2J6F - chains A and C; structure by X-ray diffraction, 1.70 A resolution.

Chain A:
Name: CD2-associated protein
From: Homo sapiens
Notes: fragment: sh3, residues 1-62
UniProt: Q9Y5K6 (CD2AP_HUMAN); residues 1-62 here = UniProt positions 1-62
Chain sequence (62 residues; row label = number of the first residue in the row):
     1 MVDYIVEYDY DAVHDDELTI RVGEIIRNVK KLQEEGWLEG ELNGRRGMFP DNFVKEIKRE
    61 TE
Unresolved in the structure: 1, 60-62
Swiss-Prot annotation at these positions:
  - cross-link: K58 (Glycyl lysine isopeptide (Lys-Gly) (interchain with G-Cter in SUMO2))
What the authors report for this chain:
  - specificity-determining residues: E35
  - self-association interface (contacts with another copy of this molecule); pairs are residue here / residue on that copy: E35-E35
  - specificity-determining residues: E34 (proposed by the authors, not directly observed)

Chain C:
Name: E3 ubiquitin-protein ligase cbl-B
Notes: EC 6.3.2.-; fragment: peptide, residues 902-912
UniProt: Q13191 (CBLB_HUMAN); numbering as in UniProt (aligned over 902-912)
Chain sequence (11 residues; each row starts with the number of its first residue):
   902 PARPPKPRPR R
Unresolved in the structure: 902-904
Swiss-Prot annotation at these positions:
  - mutagenesis: R904 (R904A: No effect on interaction with CD2AP. Reduced interaction with SH3KBP1. Strongly reduced interaction with SH3KBP1; when associated with A-911), K907 (K907A: No effect on interaction with SH3KBP1. Reduced interaction with CD2AP. Strongly reduced interaction with CD2AP; when associated with A-911), R911 (R911A: Reduced interaction with CD2AP and with SH3KBP1. Strongly reduced interaction with CD2AP; when associated with A-907. Strongly reduced interaction with SH3KBP1; when associated with A-904)
What the authors report for this chain:
  - mutagenesis - R904A: unchanged binding to GST-CMSA
  - mutagenesis - K907A: unchanged binding to GST-CIN85A
  - mutagenesis - R904A: decreased binding to GST-CIN85A
  - mutagenesis - P908A: unchanged binding to CD2-associated protein (chain A) (proposed by the authors, not directly observed)

Chain A / chain C interface:
Residue-residue contacts (18; chain A residue first):
  Y8(A) with R912(C), hydrogen bond
  Y10(A) with P910(C), hydrophobic
  H14(A) with P905(C); K907(C)
  D16(A) with K907(C), salt bridge
  E17(A) with K907(C), salt bridge
  E34(A) with K907(C)
  E35(A) with R909(C), salt bridge
  G36(A) with R909(C)
  W37(A) with K907(C); P908(C), hydrogen bond (side chain-backbone); P910(C)
  M48(A) with K907(C)
  P50(A) with P910(C), hydrophobic
  N52(A) with P910(C), hydrogen bond (side chain-backbone); R912(C), hydrogen bond (backbone-side chain)
  F53(A) with P910(C); R911(C)
Also at the interface, not in a pair above, chain A (14 interface residues in all): E7
Also at the interface, not in a pair above, chain C (8 interface residues in all): P906
Interface features reported in the paper:
  - pairs named by the authors: D16(A)-K907(C) (hydrogen bond), E17(A)-K907(C) (hydrogen bond), W37(A)-P908(C), N52(A)-P910(C) (backbone contact)
  - interface residues, chain C: P910(C)
  - hot spots on chain C (mutagenesis) - K907A: decreased binding to CD2-associated protein (chain A)
  - hot spots on chain C (mutagenesis) - K907A/R911A: abolished binding to CD2-associated protein (chain A)

In short:
14 residues of chain A face 8 of chain C across their interface; the contacts include 4 hydrogen bonds and 3
salt bridges. Polar pairs include D16(A)-K907(C), E17(A)-K907(C) and E35(A)-R909(C). The paper describes
hydrogen bonds between D16(A) and K907(C) and E17(A) and K907(C); a contact between W37(A) and P908(C); a
backbone contact between N52(A) and P910(C). From the paper: R904A of chain C reduces binding to GST-CIN85A;
the interface residue P910(C); 4 substitutions were tested in all.
Here chain A is CD2-associated protein (Homo sapiens) and chain C is E3 ubiquitin-protein ligase cbl-B. Entry
2J6F (N-terminal SH3 domain of cms (CD2AP human homolog) bound to cbl-B peptide) was determined by X-ray
diffraction, deposited together with 2J7I, 2J6K and 2J6O.
